3JB1 - chains C and E of the 5 polymer chains in the assembly; structure by electron microscopy, 3.10 A resolution.

[Chain C]
Molecule: Capsid protein VP1
Source organism: Bombyx mori cypovirus 1
UniProt: Q6TS43 (CAPSD_CPVBM); residues 1-1333 here = UniProt positions 1-1333
Chain sequence (1333 residues; each row starts with the number of its first residue):
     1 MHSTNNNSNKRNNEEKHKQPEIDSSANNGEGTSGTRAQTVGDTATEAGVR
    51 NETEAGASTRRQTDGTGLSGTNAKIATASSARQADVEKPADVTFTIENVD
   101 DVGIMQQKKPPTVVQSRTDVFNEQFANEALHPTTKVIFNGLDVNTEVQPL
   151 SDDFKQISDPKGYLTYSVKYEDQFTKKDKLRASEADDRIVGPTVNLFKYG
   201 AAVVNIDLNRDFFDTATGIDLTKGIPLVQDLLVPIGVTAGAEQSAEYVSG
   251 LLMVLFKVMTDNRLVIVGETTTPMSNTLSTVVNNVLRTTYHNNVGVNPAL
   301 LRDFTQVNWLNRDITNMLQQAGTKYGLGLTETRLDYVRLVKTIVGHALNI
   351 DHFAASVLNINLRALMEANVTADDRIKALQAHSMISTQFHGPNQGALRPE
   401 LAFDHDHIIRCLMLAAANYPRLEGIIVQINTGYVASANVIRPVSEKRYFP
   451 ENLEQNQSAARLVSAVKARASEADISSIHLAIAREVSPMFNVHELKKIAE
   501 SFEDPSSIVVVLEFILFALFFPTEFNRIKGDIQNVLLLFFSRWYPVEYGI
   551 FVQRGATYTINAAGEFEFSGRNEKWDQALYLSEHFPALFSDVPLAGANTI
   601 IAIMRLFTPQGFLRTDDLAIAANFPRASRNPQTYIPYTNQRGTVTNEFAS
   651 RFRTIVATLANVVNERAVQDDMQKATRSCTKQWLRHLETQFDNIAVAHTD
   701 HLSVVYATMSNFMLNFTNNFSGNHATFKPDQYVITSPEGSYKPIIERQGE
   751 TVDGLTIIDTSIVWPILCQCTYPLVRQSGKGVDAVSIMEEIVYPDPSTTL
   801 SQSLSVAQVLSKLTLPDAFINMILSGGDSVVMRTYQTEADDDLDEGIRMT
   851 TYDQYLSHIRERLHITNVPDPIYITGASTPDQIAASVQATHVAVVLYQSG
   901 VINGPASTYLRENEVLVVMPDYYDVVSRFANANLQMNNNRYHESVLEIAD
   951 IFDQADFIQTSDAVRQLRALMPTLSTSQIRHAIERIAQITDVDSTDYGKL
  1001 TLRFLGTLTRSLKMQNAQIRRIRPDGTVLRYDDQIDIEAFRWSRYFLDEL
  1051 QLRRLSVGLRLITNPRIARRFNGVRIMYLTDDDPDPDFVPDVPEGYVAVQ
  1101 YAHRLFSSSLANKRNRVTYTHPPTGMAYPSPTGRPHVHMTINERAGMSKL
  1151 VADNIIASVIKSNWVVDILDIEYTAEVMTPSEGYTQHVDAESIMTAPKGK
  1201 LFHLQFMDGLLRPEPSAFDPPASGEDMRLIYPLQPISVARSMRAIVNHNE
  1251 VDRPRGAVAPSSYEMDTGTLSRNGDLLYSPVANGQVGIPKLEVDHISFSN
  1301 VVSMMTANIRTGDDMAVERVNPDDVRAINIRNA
Unresolved in the structure: 1-73, 777-786

[Chain E]
Molecule: Viral structural protein 5
Source organism: Bombyx mori cypovirus 1
UniProt: C6K2M8 (C6K2M8_CPVBM); numbering as in UniProt (aligned over 1-448)
Chain sequence (448 residues; row label = number of the first residue in the row):
     1 MLQQPTGGYTTLEQFAFTIRNDGTNATPTQFLQLLSYEATENELVKKTIP
    51 TPETHLPSARNVPGNVYIEDAITQALFGISAQNVNAHGYFSRLSALALPN
   101 TSARLGLDGVIYNSETINIPFYDPAAVANFAATYAKLGNASTPRYRADMI
   151 DIYAHVGLELAGTDAERAAGVMPVKRAKFDSWEGSLISLSRDVVNWKILA
   201 FLIDLCSLEGEALRAFKTRNRDVFRMMLFIMSTAVAANVVNRKVTKRVDR
   251 VLEYIGVNSMRTAGRTATITYDLSRHEFAAKFLQLTFTRWNAASAMIRSM
   301 PDMHTPRTSITPAGENALVRHNRYMTENFKGLSPIALAQKKHEMMLHTHE
   351 IHSMDIDGSIKNMVERETVNKMNEIDAMNTAPWTEEFAEVEPTTVYERHQ
   401 IGTDPEQTQLISQDAAVIVHQASSDVDENEYGNSVSELTIDTQSDSVL
Unresolved in the structure: 293-448

[How chain C and chain E interact]
Contacting residue pairs (30; chain C residue first):
  V99(C) with Q82(E), hydrogen bond (backbone-side chain)
  D100(C) with I79(E); S80(E), hydrogen bond; Q82(E)
  R333(C) with D22(E), salt bridge; E183(E)
  D335(C) with I187(E)
  Y336(C) with I187(E), hydrophobic; R191(E)
  V337(C) with I187(E), hydrophobic; T266(E)
  R338(C) with I79(E); T266(E)
  R363(C) with E183(E), salt bridge
  M366(C) with T266(E), hydrogen bond (backbone-side chain)
  E367(C) with N241(E), hydrogen bond
  N393(C) with T262(E); A263(E), hydrogen bond (side chain-backbone)
  G395(C) with A263(E)
  A396(C) with A263(E)
  S1271(C) with E183(E)
  R1272(C) with D22(E), salt bridge; D180(E), salt bridge; S181(E); W182(E); E183(E), hydrogen bond (backbone-backbone); R247(E)
  N1273(C) with E183(E); V248(E)
  G1274(C) with E183(E)
Also at the interface, not in a pair above, chain C (21 interface residues in all): L334, L339, L397, L1270
Also at the interface, not in a pair above, chain E (20 interface residues in all): G184, R250, G264, R265

[Summary]
Chain C and chain E form an interface of 21 and 20 residues respectively; the contacts include 6 hydrogen
bonds and 4 salt bridges. Among the polar pairs are R333(C)-D22(E), R363(C)-E183(E) and R1272(C)-D22(E).
Chain C is Capsid protein VP1 and chain E is Viral structural protein 5, both from Bombyx mori cypovirus 1;
the structure, Atomic model of cytoplasmic polyhedrosis virus with SAM, was determined by electron microscopy
together with 3JAY, 3JAZ, 3JB0, 3JB2 and 3JB3 from the same study.
